PDB entry 4LZM | X-ray diffraction, 1.70 A resolution | chain A

# Chain A
Molecule: T4 lysozyme
From: Enterobacteria phage T4
Notes: EC 3.2.1.17
UniProtKB: P00720 (LYS_BPT4); numbering as in UniProt (aligned over 1-164)
Chain sequence (164 residues; numbered 1 to 164; the number before each row is that of its first residue):
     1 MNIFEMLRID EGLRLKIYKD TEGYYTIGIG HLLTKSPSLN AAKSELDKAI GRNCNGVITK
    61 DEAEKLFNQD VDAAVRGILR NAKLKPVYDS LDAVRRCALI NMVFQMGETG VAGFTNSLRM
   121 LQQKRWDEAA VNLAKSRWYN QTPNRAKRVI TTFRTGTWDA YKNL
Not modelled in the structure: 163-164
UniProt features mapped onto this chain:
  - active site (Proton donor/acceptor): Glu-11, Asp-20
  - binding site (substrate): Leu-32, Phe-104, Ser-117, Asn-132
  - mutagenesis: Glu-11 (E11A/F/H/M/N: Complete loss of enzymatic activity; E11N: Loss of 84% of enzymatic activity; E11Q: Complete loss of activity), Asp-20 (D20A/N/S/T: Complete loss of enzymatic activity; D20C: Nearly no effet on specific enzymatic activity; D20E/Q: Loss of 99% of enzymatic activity), Thr-26 (T26E: Complete loss of activity at neutral pH; covalently bound substrate; T26H: Facilitates transglycosylation more effectively than hydrolysis; covalently bound substrate), Gly-30 (G30A: Almost complete loss of enzymatic activity; G30F: Almost complete loss of enzymatic activity. The enzyme is destabilized by 1.5 kcal/mol), Ser-117 (S117F: 10-fold decrease in enzymatic activity; S117I: 500-fold decrease in enzymatic activity; S117V: 50-fold decrease in enzymatic activity), Asn-132 (N132I: 5-fold decrease in enzymatic activity; N132M/F: 2-fold decrease in enzymatic activity)

# Overview
Curated annotation (UniProt) lists active-site residues Glu-11 and Asp-20, 4 substrate-binding residues and 6
mutagenesis sites.
Chain A is T4 lysozyme (Enterobacteria phage T4); the structure, Comparison of the crystal structure of
bacteriophage T4 lysozyme at low, medium, and high ionic strengths, was determined by X-ray diffraction,
deposited together with 5LZM, 6LZM and 7LZM.
